9AR5 - chains A and B of the 4 polymer chains in the assembly; structure by electron microscopy, 2.88 A resolution.

== Chain A ==
Protein: CRISPR-associated endonuclease, Csn1 family
Source organism: Acidothermus cellulolyticus
Reference sequence: A0LWB3 (A0LWB3_ACIC1); residue numbers follow UniProt; this construct covers 1-1138
Sequence (1138 residues; row label = number of the first residue in the row):
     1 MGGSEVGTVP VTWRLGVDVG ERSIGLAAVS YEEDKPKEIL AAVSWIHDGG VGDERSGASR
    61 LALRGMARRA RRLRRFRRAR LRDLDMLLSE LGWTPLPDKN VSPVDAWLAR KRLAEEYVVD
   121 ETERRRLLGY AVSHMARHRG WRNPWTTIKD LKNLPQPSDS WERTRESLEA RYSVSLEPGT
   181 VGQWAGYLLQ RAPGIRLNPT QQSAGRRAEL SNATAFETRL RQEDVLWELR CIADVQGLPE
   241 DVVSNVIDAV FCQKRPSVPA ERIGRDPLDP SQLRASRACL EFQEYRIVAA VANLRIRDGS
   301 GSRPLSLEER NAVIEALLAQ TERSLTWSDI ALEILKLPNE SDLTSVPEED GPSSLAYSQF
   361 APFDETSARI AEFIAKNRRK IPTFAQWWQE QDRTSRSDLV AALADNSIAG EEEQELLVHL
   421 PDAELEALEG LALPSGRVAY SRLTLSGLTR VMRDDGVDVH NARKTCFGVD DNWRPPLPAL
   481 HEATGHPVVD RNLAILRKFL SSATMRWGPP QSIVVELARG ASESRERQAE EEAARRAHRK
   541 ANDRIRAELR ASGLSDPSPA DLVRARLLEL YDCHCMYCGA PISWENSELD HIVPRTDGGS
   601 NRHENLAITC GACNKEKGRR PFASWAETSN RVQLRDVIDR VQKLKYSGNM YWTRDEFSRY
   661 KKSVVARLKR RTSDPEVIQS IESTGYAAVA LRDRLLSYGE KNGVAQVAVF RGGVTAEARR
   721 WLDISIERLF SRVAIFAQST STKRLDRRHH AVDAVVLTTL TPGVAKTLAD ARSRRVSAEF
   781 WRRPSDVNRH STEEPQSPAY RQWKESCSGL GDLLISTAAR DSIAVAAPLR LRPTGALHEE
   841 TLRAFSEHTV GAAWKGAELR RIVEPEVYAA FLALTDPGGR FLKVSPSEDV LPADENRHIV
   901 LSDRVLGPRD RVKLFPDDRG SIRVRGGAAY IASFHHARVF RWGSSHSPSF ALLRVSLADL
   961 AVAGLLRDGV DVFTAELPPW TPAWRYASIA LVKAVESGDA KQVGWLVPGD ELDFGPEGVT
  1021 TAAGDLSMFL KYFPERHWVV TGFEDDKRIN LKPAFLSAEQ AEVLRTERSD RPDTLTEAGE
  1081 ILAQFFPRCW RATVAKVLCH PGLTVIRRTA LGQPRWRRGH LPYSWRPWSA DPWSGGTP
Disordered / not traced: 1-6, 204-209, 411-415, 779-790, 1135-1138

== Chain B ==
Molecule: 106-nt RNA strand
Sequence (106 nucleotides; numbered 1 to 106; the number before each row is that of its first residue):
     1 GGUAGGAUGG CAAGAUCCUG GUAUGCUGGG GAGCCUGAAA AGGCUACCUA GCAAGACCCC
    61 UUCGUGGGGU CGCAUUCUUC ACCCCCUCGC AGCAGCGAGG GGGUUC
Disordered / not traced: 1-9, 91-94, 106

== Chain A / chain B interface ==
Residue-residue contacts (184):
  His-47(A) with U76(B), base contact
  Asp-48(A) with U76(B), hydrogen bond to the base
  Ser-59(A) with C17(B), hydrogen bond to the phosphate
  Arg-60(A) with A74(B), sugar contact; U75(B), phosphate contact
  Leu-61(A) with C17(B), phosphate contact; C18(B), phosphate contact; A74(B), sugar contact
  Ala-62(A) with C17(B), phosphate contact
  Arg-64(A) with G72(B), salt bridge to the phosphate; C73(B), salt bridge to the phosphate; A74(B), hydrogen bond to the base
  Gly-65(A) with C18(B), phosphate contact
  Ala-67(A) with C73(B), base contact
  Arg-68(A) with C18(B), salt bridge to the phosphate; U19(B), salt bridge to the phosphate; G72(B), phosphate contact
  Arg-69(A) with C18(B), salt bridge to the phosphate; U19(B), salt bridge to the phosphate; G20(B), base contact
  Arg-71(A) with A53(B), phosphate contact; G72(B), salt bridge to the phosphate; C73(B), salt bridge to the phosphate
  Arg-72(A) with G20(B), salt bridge to the phosphate; C71(B), salt bridge to the phosphate
  Leu-73(A) with G21(B), base contact; U22(B), base contact
  Arg-74(A) with C52(B), base contact; A53(B), salt bridge to the phosphate
  Arg-75(A) with U70(B), phosphate contact; C71(B), salt bridge to the phosphate; G72(B), base contact
  Phe-76(A) with G21(B), phosphate contact
  Arg-77(A) with G51(B), salt bridge to the phosphate
  Arg-78(A) with G51(B), salt bridge to the phosphate; C52(B), salt bridge to the phosphate
  Arg-80(A) with U22(B), salt bridge to the phosphate
  Arg-82(A) with G68(B), salt bridge to the phosphate
  Leu-96(A) with C48(B), sugar contact
  Asp-98(A) with G29(B), hydrogen bond to the base; C48(B), base contact; U49(B), hydrogen bond to the sugar
  Lys-99(A) with G29(B), hydrogen bond to the sugar; G30(B), sugar contact
  Asn-100(A) with G30(B), hydrogen bond to the sugar
  Val-101(A) with G30(B), hydrogen bond to the sugar; G31(B), sugar contact
  Ser-102(A) with A32(B), sugar contact
  Pro-103(A) with G30(B), base contact; G31(B), phosphate contact; A32(B), base contact; C47(B), hydrogen bond to the sugar; C48(B), sugar contact
  Val-104(A) with A32(B), sugar contact
  Trp-107(A) with C47(B), hydrogen bond to the phosphate; C48(B), phosphate contact
  His-134(A) with C48(B), salt bridge to the phosphate; U49(B), phosphate contact
  Arg-137(A) with U49(B), phosphate contact; A50(B), salt bridge to the phosphate
  His-138(A) with A23(B), phosphate contact; C48(B), salt bridge to the phosphate; U49(B), salt bridge to the phosphate
  Arg-139(A) with G21(B), salt bridge to the phosphate; U22(B), salt bridge to the phosphate
  Gly-140(A) with U22(B), sugar contact
  Trp-141(A) with G21(B), base contact
  Pro-144(A) with G20(B), sugar contact
  Leu-189(A) with A46(B), sugar contact; C47(B), sugar contact
  Pro-193(A) with G33(B), sugar contact
  Gly-194(A) with U45(B), hydrogen bond to the sugar; A46(B), sugar contact
  Ile-195(A) with A46(B), hydrogen bond to the sugar
  Arg-196(A) with U24(B), hydrogen bond to the phosphate; G25(B), salt bridge to the phosphate; A46(B), phosphate contact; C47(B), salt bridge to the phosphate
  Leu-197(A) with C47(B), phosphate contact
  Thr-200(A) with U24(B), hydrogen bond to the sugar
  Arg-219(A) with U22(B), hydrogen bond to the sugar; A23(B), hydrogen bond to the sugar
  Gln-253(A) with G20(B), sugar contact; G21(B), phosphate contact
  Lys-254(A) with G20(B), hydrogen bond to the sugar; G21(B), hydrogen bond to the phosphate
  Pro-256(A) with U19(B), sugar contact; G20(B), sugar contact
  Ser-257(A) with U19(B), hydrogen bond to the sugar
  Pro-259(A) with C18(B), sugar contact
  Arg-262(A) with C17(B), hydrogen bond to the base; C18(B), hydrogen bond to the sugar
  Pro-347(A) with G10(B), base contact
  Glu-348(A) with G10(B), hydrogen bond to the base
  Glu-349(A) with G10(B), hydrogen bond to the base; C11(B), phosphate contact
  Gln-359(A) with G10(B), phosphate contact
  His-481(A) with G100(B), sugar contact; G101(B), sugar contact
  Gly-485(A) with U16(B), hydrogen bond to the sugar
  His-486(A) with A15(B), hydrogen bond to the sugar; U16(B), sugar contact
  Pro-487(A) with U16(B), phosphate contact; C17(B), phosphate contact
  Arg-491(A) with U75(B), salt bridge to the phosphate; U76(B), hydrogen bond to the phosphate
  Ala-494(A) with U76(B), phosphate contact; G102(B), phosphate contact
  Arg-497(A) with G101(B), hydrogen bond to the phosphate; G102(B), salt bridge to the phosphate
  Lys-498(A) with C77(B), base contact; G102(B), salt bridge to the phosphate; G103(B), phosphate contact
  Ser-501(A) with G102(B), hydrogen bond to the sugar
  Ser-502(A) with G103(B), hydrogen bond to the phosphate; U104(B), sugar contact
  Met-505(A) with G102(B), sugar contact; G103(B), sugar contact; U104(B), base contact
  Arg-506(A) with U104(B), hydrogen bond to the phosphate; U105(B), salt bridge to the phosphate
  Ser-522(A) with A15(B), sugar contact
  Ser-524(A) with A15(B), phosphate contact; U16(B), hydrogen bond to the phosphate
  Pro-828(A) with U76(B), base contact
  Leu-829(A) with U76(B), hydrogen bond to the sugar; C77(B), sugar contact
  Arg-830(A) with A74(B), salt bridge to the phosphate; U75(B), salt bridge to the phosphate; U76(B), hydrogen bond to the base
  Leu-831(A) with C77(B), phosphate contact; U78(B), sugar contact
  Arg-832(A) with U75(B), base contact; U76(B), salt bridge to the phosphate; C77(B), salt bridge to the phosphate; U78(B), sugar contact
  Pro-833(A) with U78(B), sugar contact
  Thr-834(A) with A74(B), hydrogen bond to the phosphate
  Gly-835(A) with A53(B), hydrogen bond to the base; C73(B), hydrogen bond to the sugar
  Ala-836(A) with A53(B), base contact; C73(B), base contact
  Leu-837(A) with A53(B), hydrogen bond to the base; A54(B), base contact
  His-838(A) with A53(B), hydrogen bond to the sugar
  Thr-841(A) with C26(B), sugar contact
  Leu-842(A) with C26(B), hydrogen bond to the sugar; U27(B), sugar contact
  Arg-843(A) with U27(B), sugar contact
  Ala-844(A) with U27(B), sugar contact; G28(B), phosphate contact
  Val-924(A) with A54(B), sugar contact
  Arg-925(A) with G51(B), sugar contact; C52(B), hydrogen bond to the sugar; A53(B), hydrogen bond to the sugar; A54(B), salt bridge to the phosphate
  Gly-926(A) with U27(B), hydrogen bond to the sugar
  Gly-927(A) with U27(B), sugar contact
  Ala-961(A) with A54(B), base contact
  Leu-966(A) with A54(B), base contact
  Gly-969(A) with U79(B), sugar contact
  Val-970(A) with U78(B), base contact; U79(B), sugar contact
  Asp-971(A) with U78(B), hydrogen bond to the base
  Val-972(A) with U78(B), hydrogen bond to the base
  Phe-973(A) with U78(B), base contact
  Thr-1109(A) with U104(B), phosphate contact; U105(B), hydrogen bond to the phosphate
  Ala-1110(A) with G103(B), phosphate contact
  Leu-1111(A) with U104(B), phosphate contact; U105(B), phosphate contact
  Gln-1113(A) with U105(B), phosphate contact
  Pro-1114(A) with U105(B), sugar contact
  Arg-1115(A) with C77(B), base contact; U104(B), salt bridge to the phosphate; U105(B), hydrogen bond to the base
  Trp-1116(A) with U105(B), hydrogen bond to the base
  Arg-1117(A) with U104(B), sugar contact; U105(B), hydrogen bond to the base
  His-1120(A) with C80(B), hydrogen bond to the base; A81(B), stacking on the base
  Leu-1121(A) with C77(B), base contact; G103(B), base contact
  Pro-1122(A) with C77(B), sugar contact
Other interface residues (no listed pair), chain A (118 interface residues in all): Leu-63, Leu-81, Pro-97, Ser-133, Arg-142, Asn-198, Pro-199, Arg-255, Asp-350, Phe-499, Glu-523, Trp-1005
Other interface residues (no listed pair), chain B (53 interface residues in all): G14, G69, C85

== Overview ==
118 residues of chain A and 53 residues of chain B are in contact, with 49 hydrogen bonds, 35 salt bridges and
1 aromatic stacking contact. Polar pairs include Asp-48(A)/U76(B), Arg-64(A)/A74(B) and Asp-98(A)/G29(B).
Here chain A is CRISPR-associated endonuclease, Csn1 family (Acidothermus cellulolyticus) and chain B is a
106-nt RNA strand. Entry 9AR5 (Structure of Acidothermus cellulolyticus Cas9 bound with methylated DNA) was
determined by electron microscopy.
